PDB entry 2F1W | X-ray diffraction, 1.65 A resolution | chain A

Chain A:
Name: Ubiquitin carboxyl-terminal hydrolase 7
Source organism: Homo sapiens
Notes: EC 3.1.2.15; fragment: N-terminal fragment (Residues : 53-206)
UniProt: Q93009 (UBP7_HUMAN); residues 53-206 here = UniProt positions 53-206
Chain sequence (158 residues; row label = number of the first residue in the row):
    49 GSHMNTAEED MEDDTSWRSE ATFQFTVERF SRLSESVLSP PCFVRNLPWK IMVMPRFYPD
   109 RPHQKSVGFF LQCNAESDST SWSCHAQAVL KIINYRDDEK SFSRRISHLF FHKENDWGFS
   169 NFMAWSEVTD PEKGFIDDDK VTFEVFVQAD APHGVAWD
Unresolved in the structure: 49-62
Sequence notes: cloning artifact (49-52)
Swiss-Prot annotation at these positions:
  - mutagenesis: Asp164 (D164A: Decreased binding to p53/TP53 and MDM2), Trp165 (W165A: Loss of binding to p53/TP53 and MDM2)
Ion coordination: Ca2+ site 1: Glu83, Ser84, Asp146, Asp206; Ca2+ site 2: Asp164, Gly202

Overview:
The Ca2+ site 1 is built by Glu83, Ser84, Asp146 and Asp206. Asp164 and Gly202 form the Ca2+ site 2. Curated
annotation (UniProt) lists 2 mutagenesis sites.
Chain A is Ubiquitin carboxyl-terminal hydrolase 7 (Homo sapiens); the structure, Crystal structure of the
TRAF-like domain of HAUSP/USP7, was determined by X-ray diffraction, deposited together with 2F1X, 2F1Y and
2F1Z.
